8TMH - chains H and D of the 9 polymer chains in the assembly; structure by electron microscopy, 3.10 A resolution.

== Chain H ==
Molecule: sAB C18 Heavy Chain
From: Homo sapiens
Chain sequence (237 residues; each row starts with the number of its first residue):
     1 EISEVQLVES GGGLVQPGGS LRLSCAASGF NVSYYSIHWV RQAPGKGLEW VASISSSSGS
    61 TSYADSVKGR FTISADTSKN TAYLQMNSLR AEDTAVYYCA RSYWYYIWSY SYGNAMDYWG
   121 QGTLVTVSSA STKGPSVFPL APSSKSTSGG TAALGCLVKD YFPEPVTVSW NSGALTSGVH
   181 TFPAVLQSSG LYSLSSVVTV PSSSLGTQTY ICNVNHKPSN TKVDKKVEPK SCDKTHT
Unresolved in the structure: 1, 128-237
Disulfide bonds: Cys25-Cys99

== Chain D ==
Molecule: Cobalt/magnesium transport protein CorA
From: Thermotoga maritima
UniProt: Q9WZ31 (CORA_THEMA); residues 1-351 here = UniProt positions 1-351
Chain sequence (373 residues; each row starts with the number of its first residue; numbers below 1 keep their minus sign (Met-21 is residue -21)):
   -21 MGSSHHHHHH SSGRENLYFQ GHMEEKRLSA KKGLPPGTLV YTGKYREDFE IEVMNYSIEE
    39 FREFKTTDVE SVLPFRDSST PTWINITGIH RTDVVQRVGE FFGIHPLVLE DILNVHQRPK
    99 VEFFENYVFI VLKMFTYDKN LHELESEQVS LILTKNCVLM FQEKIGDVFD PVRERIRYNR
   159 GIIRKKRADY LLYSLIDALV DDYFVLLEKI DDEIDVLEEE VLERPEKETV QRTHQLKRNL
   219 VELRKTIWPL REVLSSLYRD VPPLIEKETV PYFRDVYDHT IQIADTVETF RDIVSGLLDV
   279 YLSSVSNKTN EVMKVLTIIA TIFMPLTFIA GIYGMNFEYM PELRWKWGYP VVLAVMGVIA
   339 VIMVVYFKKK KWL
Unresolved in the structure: -21 to 0
Sequence notes: initiating methionine (-21); expression tag (-20 to 0)
UniProt features mapped onto this chain:
  - motif: Gly312 to Asn314 (Probable selectivity filter)
  - site: Asn288 (Essential for ion permeation), Leu294 (Important for closing the ion permeation pathway in the closed state), Thr295 (Threonine that confers selectivity for Co(2+) transport)

== Interface between chain H and chain D ==
Residue-residue contacts - 22 pairs, chain H then chain D:
  Tyr34(H) - Asp71(D)
  Tyr34(H) - Gln74(D)
  Tyr34(H) - Arg75(D)
  Tyr35(H) - Asp71(D)  hydrogen bond
  Ser55(H) - Pro13(D)
  Ser58(H) - Pro13(D)
  Ser58(H) - Pro14(D)
  Ser60(H) - Pro13(D)
  Ser60(H) - Pro14(D)
  Tyr103(H) - Arg24(D)
  Trp104(H) - Gly11(D)
  Trp104(H) - Leu12(D)  hydrophobic
  Trp104(H) - Pro13(D)
  Trp104(H) - Thr16(D)
  Trp104(H) - Val18(D)  hydrophobic
  Trp104(H) - Arg24(D)  hydrogen bond (backbone-side chain)
  Tyr105(H) - Arg24(D)
  Tyr106(H) - Thr20(D)
  Tyr106(H) - His94(D)
  Tyr112(H) - Lys9(D)
  Tyr112(H) - Leu12(D)  hydrophobic
  Tyr112(H) - Val18(D)  hydrophobic
Also at the interface, not in a pair above, chain H (11 interface residues in all): Ile2
Also at the interface, not in a pair above, chain D (15 interface residues in all): Tyr19, Asp46

== Summary ==
11 residues of chain H and 15 residues of chain D are in contact; the contacts include 2 hydrogen bonds. Polar
contacts include Tyr35(H)-Asp71(D) and Trp104(H)-Arg24(D).
Here chain H is sAB C18 Heavy Chain (Homo sapiens) and chain D is Cobalt/magnesium transport protein CorA
(Thermotoga maritima). Entry 8TMH (Cryo-EM structure of CorA in complex with conformation-specific synthetic
antibody C18 and 100 uM MgCl2, State ...) was determined by electron microscopy.
